Entry 6WYK (electron microscopy, 4.00 A resolution); this record covers chain A.

# Chain A
Protein: Glutamate transporter homolog
From: Pyrococcus horikoshii (strain ATCC 700860 / DSM 12428 / JCM 9974 / NBRC 100139 / OT-3)
UniProt: O59010 (GLT_PYRHO); residues 1-417 here = UniProt positions 1-417
Sequence (422 residues; row label = number of the first residue in the row):
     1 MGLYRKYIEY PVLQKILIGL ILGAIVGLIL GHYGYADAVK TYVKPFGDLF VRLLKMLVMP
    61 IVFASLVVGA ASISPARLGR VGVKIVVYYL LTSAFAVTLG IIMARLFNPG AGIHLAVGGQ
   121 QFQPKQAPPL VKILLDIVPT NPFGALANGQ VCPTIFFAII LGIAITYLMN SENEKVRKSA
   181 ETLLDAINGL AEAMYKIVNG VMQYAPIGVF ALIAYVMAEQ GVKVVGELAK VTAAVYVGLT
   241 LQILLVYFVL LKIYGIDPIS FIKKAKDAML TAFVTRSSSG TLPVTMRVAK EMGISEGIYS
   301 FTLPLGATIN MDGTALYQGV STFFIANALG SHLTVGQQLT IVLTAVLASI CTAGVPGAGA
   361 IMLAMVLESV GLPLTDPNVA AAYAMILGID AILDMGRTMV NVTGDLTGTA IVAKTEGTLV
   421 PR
Disordered / not traced: 1-2, 417-422
Construct notes: engineered mutation Cys152 (Leu in O59010), Ser321 (Cys in O59010), Cys351 (Gly in O59010); expression tag (418-422)
Residues lining bound ligands: aspartic acid (ASP): Ser278, Thr314, Thr352, Gly354, Val355, Pro356, Gly357, Ala358, Gly359, Asp394, Arg397, Thr398, Asn401
Reported in the primary citation:
  - conformationally variable residues (domain motion): Ser65, Tyr195, Met286, Pro304, Cys351

# In short
Chain A binds aspartic acid. The paper reports conformational variability at Ser65, Tyr195 and Met286 among
others.
Chain A is Glutamate transporter homolog (Pyrococcus horikoshii (strain ATCC 700860 / DSM 12428 / JCM 9974 /
NBRC 100139 / OT-3)); the structure, Cryo-EM structure of the GltPh L152C-G321C mutant in the intermediate
chloride conducting state, was determined by electron microscopy (same publication as 6WYJ, 6WYL, 6WZB and
6X01).
